PDB entry 8DYY | electron microscopy, 3.62 A resolution | chains I and U of the 19 polymer chains in the assembly

== Chain I ==
Protein: Circumsporozoite protein
Source organism: Plasmodium falciparum
Amino-acid sequence (278 residues; each row starts with the number of its first residue; numbers below 1 keep their minus sign (Tyr-91 is residue -91)):
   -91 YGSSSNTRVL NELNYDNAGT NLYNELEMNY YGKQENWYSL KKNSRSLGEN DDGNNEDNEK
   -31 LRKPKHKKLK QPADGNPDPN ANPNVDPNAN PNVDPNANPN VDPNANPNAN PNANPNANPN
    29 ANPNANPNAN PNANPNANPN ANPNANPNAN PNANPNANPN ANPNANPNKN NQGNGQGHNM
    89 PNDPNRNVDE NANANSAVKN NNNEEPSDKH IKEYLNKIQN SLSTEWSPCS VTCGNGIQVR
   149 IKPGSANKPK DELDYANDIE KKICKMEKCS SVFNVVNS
Not modelled in the structure: -91 to 1, 74-186

== Chain U ==
Protein: 334 Fab heavy chain
Source organism: Homo sapiens
Notes: antibody fragment or engineered binder
Amino-acid sequence (227 residues; row label = number of the first residue in the row; a row labelled like 82A-82C holds insertion residues (82A, then the next letters in order)):
     1 QVQLVESGGG VVQPGRSLTL SCAASGFTFS NYGMHWVRQT PGKGLAWVAI IW
   52A Y
    53 DGSKTYYEDS VKGRFTISRD NSKNTLYLQM
82A-82C NSL
    83 RVDDTAVYYC ARVRHSSS
100A-100F RHGSAF
   101 DLWGQGTLVT VSSASTKGPS VFPLAPSSKS TSGGTAALGC LVKDYFPEPV TVSWNSGALT
   161 SGVHTFPAVL QSSGLYSLSS VVTVPSSSLG TQTYICNVNH KPSNTKVDKK VEPKSCD
Not modelled in the structure: 1, 114-217
Cystine bridges: Cys22-Cys92

== How chain I and chain U interact ==
Pairs across the interface (23):
  Ala65(I) with Tyr58(U)
  Pro67(I) with Tyr58(U), hydrophobic
  Asn68(I) with His100B(U)
  Ala69(I) with Trp52(U), hydrophobic; Arg100A(U)
  Asn70(I) with Trp52(U); Ser98(U), hydrogen bond (side chain-backbone); Ser100(U), hydrogen bond (side chain-backbone); Arg100A(U), hydrogen bond (backbone-backbone); Gly100C(U)
  Pro71(I) with Gly33(U), hydrogen bond (backbone-backbone); Trp52(U); Tyr52A(U); Val95(U), hydrophobic
  Asn72(I) with Asn31(U); Tyr32(U); Gly33(U), hydrogen bond (side chain-backbone); Tyr52A(U); Val95(U); Arg96(U), hydrogen bond (side chain-backbone); His97(U)
  Ala73(I) with Asn31(U), hydrogen bond (backbone-backbone); Tyr52A(U), hydrophobic
Also at the interface, not in a pair above, chain U (16 interface residues in all): Ile50, Ile51

== In short ==
8 residues of chain I and 16 residues of chain U are in contact, with 7 hydrogen bonds. Polar contacts include
Asn70(I)-Ser98(U), Asn70(I)-Ser100(U) and Asn72(I)-Gly33(U).
Chain I is Circumsporozoite protein (Plasmodium falciparum) and chain U is 334 Fab heavy chain (Homo sapiens);
the structure, Cryo-EM structure of 334 Fab in complex with recombinant shortened Plasmodium falciparum
circumsporozoite protein (rsCSP), was determined by electron microscopy (same publication as 8DYW, 8DYX, 8DZ4
and 8EKF).
